Entry 3JAY (electron microscopy, 3.00 A resolution); this record covers chains A and D of the 5 polymer chains in the assembly.

== Chain A ==
Molecule: Structural protein VP3
Organism: Bombyx mori cypovirus 1
UniProtKB: Q914N6 (Q914N6_CPVBM); residues 1-1058 here = UniProt positions 1-1058
Chain sequence (1058 residues; numbered 1 to 1058; the number before each row is that of its first residue):
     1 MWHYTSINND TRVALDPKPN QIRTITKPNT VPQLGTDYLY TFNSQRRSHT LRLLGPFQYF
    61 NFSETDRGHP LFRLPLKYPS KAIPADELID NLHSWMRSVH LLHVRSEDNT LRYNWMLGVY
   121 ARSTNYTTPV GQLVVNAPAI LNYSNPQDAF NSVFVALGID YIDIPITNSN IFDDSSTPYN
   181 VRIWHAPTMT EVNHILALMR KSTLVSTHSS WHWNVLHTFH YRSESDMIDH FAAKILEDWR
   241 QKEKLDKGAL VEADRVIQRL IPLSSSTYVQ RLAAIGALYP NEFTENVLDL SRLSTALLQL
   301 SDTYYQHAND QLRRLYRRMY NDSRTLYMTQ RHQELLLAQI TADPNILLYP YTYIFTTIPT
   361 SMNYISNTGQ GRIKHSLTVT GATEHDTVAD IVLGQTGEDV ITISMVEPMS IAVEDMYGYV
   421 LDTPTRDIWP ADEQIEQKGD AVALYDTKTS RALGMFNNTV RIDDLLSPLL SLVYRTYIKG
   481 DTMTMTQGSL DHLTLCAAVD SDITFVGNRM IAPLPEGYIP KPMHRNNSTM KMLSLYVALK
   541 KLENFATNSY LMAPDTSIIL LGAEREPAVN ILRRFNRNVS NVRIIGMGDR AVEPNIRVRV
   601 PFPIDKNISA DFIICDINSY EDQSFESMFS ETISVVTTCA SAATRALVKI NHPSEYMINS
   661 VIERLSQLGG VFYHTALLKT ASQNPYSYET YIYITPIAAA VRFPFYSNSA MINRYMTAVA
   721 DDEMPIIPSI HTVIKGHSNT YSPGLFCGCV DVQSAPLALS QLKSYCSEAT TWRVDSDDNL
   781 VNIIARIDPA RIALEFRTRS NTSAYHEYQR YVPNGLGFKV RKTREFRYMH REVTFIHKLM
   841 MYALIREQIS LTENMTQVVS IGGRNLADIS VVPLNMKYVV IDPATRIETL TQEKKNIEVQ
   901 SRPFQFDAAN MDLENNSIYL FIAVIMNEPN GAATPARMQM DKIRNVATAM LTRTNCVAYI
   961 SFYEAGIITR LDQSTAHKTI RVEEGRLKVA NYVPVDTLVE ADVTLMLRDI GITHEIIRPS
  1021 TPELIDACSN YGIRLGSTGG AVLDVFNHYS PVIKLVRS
Unresolved in the structure: 1058
From the paper describing this entry:
  - catalytic residues: H217
  - catalytic residues: H208 (proposed by the authors, not directly observed)
  - binding site for the ligand GTP: H212, R255
  - binding site for the ligand ATP: Y268, R271, S301, D302, Y305, Y316

== Chain D ==
Molecule: Viral structural protein 5
Organism: Bombyx mori cypovirus 1
UniProtKB: C6K2M8 (C6K2M8_CPVBM); numbering as in UniProt (aligned over 1-448)
Chain sequence (448 residues; row label = number of the first residue in the row):
     1 MLQQPTGGYT TLEQFAFTIR NDGTNATPTQ FLQLLSYEAT ENELVKKTIP TPETHLPSAR
    61 NVPGNVYIED AITQALFGIS AQNVNAHGYF SRLSALALPN TSARLGLDGV IYNSETINIP
   121 FYDPAAVANF AATYAKLGNA STPRYRADMI DIYAHVGLEL AGTDAERAAG VMPVKRAKFD
   181 SWEGSLISLS RDVVNWKILA FLIDLCSLEG EALRAFKTRN RDVFRMMLFI MSTAVAANVV
   241 NRKVTKRVDR VLEYIGVNSM RTAGRTATIT YDLSRHEFAA KFLQLTFTRW NAASAMIRSM
   301 PDMHTPRTSI TPAGENALVR HNRYMTENFK GLSPIALAQK KHEMMLHTHE IHSMDIDGSI
   361 KNMVERETVN KMNEIDAMNT APWTEEFAEV EPTTVYERHQ IGTDPEQTQL ISQDAAVIVH
   421 QASSDVDENE YGNSVSELTI DTQSDSVL
Unresolved in the structure: 293-448

== How chain A and chain D interact ==
Contacting residue pairs - 26 pairs, chain A then chain D:
  T190(A) - P143(D)  hydrogen bond (side chain-backbone)
  T190(A) - R144(D)  hydrogen bond (side chain-backbone)
  T190(A) - R146(D)
  E191(A) - P143(D)
  H194(A) - R146(D)
  H194(A) - M149(D)
  H194(A) - E277(D)
  A197(A) - M149(D)  hydrophobic
  A197(A) - I150(D)  hydrophobic
  L198(A) - L273(D)  hydrophobic
  R200(A) - I150(D)
  K201(A) - M260(D)  hydrogen bond (side chain-backbone)
  K201(A) - T262(D)  hydrogen bond
  R317(A) - E41(D)
  R318(A) - E41(D)
  R318(A) - N42(D)
  R318(A) - E43(D)  salt bridge
  N321(A) - E41(D)  hydrogen bond
  N321(A) - N42(D)
  P350(A) - K47(D)  hydrogen bond (backbone-side chain)
  P350(A) - D151(D)
  Y351(A) - I150(D)
  Y351(A) - D151(D)
  T352(A) - K47(D)
  Y353(A) - E43(D)  hydrogen bond
  Y353(A) - V45(D)  hydrophobic
Other interface residues (no listed pair), chain A (17 interface residues in all): N193, R314, D322
Other interface residues (no listed pair), chain D (17 interface residues in all): Y145, D148

== Summary ==
Chain A and chain D each contribute 17 residues to their interface; the contacts include 7 hydrogen bonds and
1 salt bridge. Among the polar pairs are R318(A)-E43(D), T190(A)-P143(D) and T190(A)-R144(D). From the paper:
catalytic residues H217(A) and H208(A); a binding site for the ligand ATP at Y268(A), R271(A) and S301(A)
among others.
Chain A is Structural protein VP3 and chain D is Viral structural protein 5, both from Bombyx mori cypovirus
1; the structure, Atomic model of transcribing cytoplasmic polyhedrosis virus, was determined by electron
microscopy, deposited together with 3JAZ, 3JB0, 3JB1, 3JB2 and 3JB3.
